Entry 6UU3 (X-ray diffraction, 4.00 A resolution (low resolution: residue-level contacts below are approximate; hydrogen-bond / salt-bridge calls are withheld)); this record covers chains CCC and DDD of the 9 polymer chains in the assembly.

== Chain CCC ==
Name: DNA-directed RNA polymerase subunit beta
Source organism: Escherichia coli
Notes: EC 2.7.7.6
UniProtKB: P0A8V4 (RPOB_ECO57); residue numbers follow UniProt; this construct covers 1-1342
Chain sequence (1342 residues; each row starts with the number of its first residue):
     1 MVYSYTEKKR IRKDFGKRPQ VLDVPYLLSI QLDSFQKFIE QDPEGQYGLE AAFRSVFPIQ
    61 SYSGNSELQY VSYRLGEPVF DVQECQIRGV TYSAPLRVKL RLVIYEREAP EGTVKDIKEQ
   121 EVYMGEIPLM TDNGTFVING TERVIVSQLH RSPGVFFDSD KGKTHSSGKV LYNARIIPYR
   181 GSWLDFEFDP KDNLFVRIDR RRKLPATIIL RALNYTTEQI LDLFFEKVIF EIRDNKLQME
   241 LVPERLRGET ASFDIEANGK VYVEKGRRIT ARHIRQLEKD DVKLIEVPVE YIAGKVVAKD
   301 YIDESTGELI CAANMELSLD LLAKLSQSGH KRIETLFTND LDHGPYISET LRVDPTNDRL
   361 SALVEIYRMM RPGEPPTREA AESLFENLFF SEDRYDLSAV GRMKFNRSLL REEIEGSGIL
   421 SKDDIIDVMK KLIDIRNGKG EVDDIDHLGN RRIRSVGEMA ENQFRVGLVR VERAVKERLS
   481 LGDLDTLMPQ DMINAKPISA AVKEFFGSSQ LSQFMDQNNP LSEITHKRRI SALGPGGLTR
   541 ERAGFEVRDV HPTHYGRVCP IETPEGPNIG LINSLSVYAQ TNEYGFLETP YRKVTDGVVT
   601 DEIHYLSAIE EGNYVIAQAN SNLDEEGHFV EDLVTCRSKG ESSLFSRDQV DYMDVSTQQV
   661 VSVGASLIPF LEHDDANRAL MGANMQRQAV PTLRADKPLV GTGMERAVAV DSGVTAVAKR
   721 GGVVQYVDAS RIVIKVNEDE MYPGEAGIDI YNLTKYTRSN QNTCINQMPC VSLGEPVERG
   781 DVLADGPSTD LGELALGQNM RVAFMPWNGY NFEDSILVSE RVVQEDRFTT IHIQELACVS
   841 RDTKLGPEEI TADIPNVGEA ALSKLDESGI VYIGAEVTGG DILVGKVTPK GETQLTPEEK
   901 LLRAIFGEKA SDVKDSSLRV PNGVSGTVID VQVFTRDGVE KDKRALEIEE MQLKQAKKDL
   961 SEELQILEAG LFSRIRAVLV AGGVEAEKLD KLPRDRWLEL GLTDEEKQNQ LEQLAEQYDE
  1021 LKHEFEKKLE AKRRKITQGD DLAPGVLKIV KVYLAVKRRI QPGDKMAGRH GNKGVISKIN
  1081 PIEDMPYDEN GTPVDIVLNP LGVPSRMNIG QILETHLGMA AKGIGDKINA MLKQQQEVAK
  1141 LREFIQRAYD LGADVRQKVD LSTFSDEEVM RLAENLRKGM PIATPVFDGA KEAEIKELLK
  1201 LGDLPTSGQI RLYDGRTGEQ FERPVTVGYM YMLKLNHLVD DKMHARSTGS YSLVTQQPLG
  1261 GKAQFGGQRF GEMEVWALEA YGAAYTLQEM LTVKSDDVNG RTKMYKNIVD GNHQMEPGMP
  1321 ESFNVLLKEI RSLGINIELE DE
Not modelled in the structure: 1
Ligand contacts:
  - CTP: R678, M681, D814, K1073, R1106
  - D4M ([(5R)-5-(5-methyl-2,4-dioxo-3,4-dihydropyrimidin-1(2h)-yl)-2,5-dihydrofuran-2-yl]methyl dihydrogen phosphate): E565, K1065, K1073
Swiss-Prot annotation at these positions:
  - modified residue (N6-acetyllysine): K1022, K1200

== Chain DDD ==
Name: DNA-directed RNA polymerase subunit beta'
Source organism: Escherichia coli
Notes: EC 2.7.7.6
UniProtKB: P0A8T7 (RPOC_ECOLI); residue numbers follow UniProt; this construct covers 1-1407
Chain sequence (1407 residues; each row starts with the number of its first residue):
     1 MKDLLKFLKA QTKTEEFDAI KIALASPDMI RSWSFGEVKK PETINYRTFK PERDGLFCAR
    61 IFGPVKDYEC LCGKYKRLKH RGVICEKCGV EVTQTKVRRE RMGHIELASP TAHIWFLKSL
   121 PSRIGLLLDM PLRDIERVLY FESYVVIEGG MTNLERQQIL TEEQYLDALE EFGDEFDAKM
   181 GAEAIQALLK SMDLEQECEQ LREELNETNS ETKRKKLTKR IKLLEAFVQS GNKPEWMILT
   241 VLPVLPPDLR PLVPLDGGRF ATSDLNDLYR RVINRNNRLK RLLDLAAPDI IVRNEKRMLQ
   301 EAVDALLDNG RRGRAITGSN KRPLKSLADM IKGKQGRFRQ NLLGKRVDYS GRSVITVGPY
   361 LRLHQCGLPK KMALELFKPF IYGKLELRGL ATTIKAAKKM VEREEAVVWD ILDEVIREHP
   421 VLLNRAPTLH RLGIQAFEPV LIEGKAIQLH PLVCAAYNAD FDGDQMAVHV PLTLEAQLEA
   481 RALMMSTNNI LSPANGEPII VPSQDVVLGL YYMTRDCVNA KGEGMVLTGP KEAERLYRSG
   541 LASLHARVKV RITEYEKDAN GELVAKTSLK DTTVGRAILW MIVPKGLPYS IVNQALGKKA
   601 ISKMLNTCYR ILGLKPTVIF ADQIMYTGFA YAARSGASVG IDDMVIPEKK HEIISEAEAE
   661 VAEIQEQFQS GLVTAGERYN KVIDIWAAAN DRVSKAMMDN LQTETVINRD GQEEKQVSFN
   721 SIYMMADSGA RGSAAQIRQL AGMRGLMAKP DGSIIETPIT ANFREGLNVL QYFISTHGAR
   781 KGLADTALKT ANSGYLTRRL VDVAQDLVVT EDDCGTHEGI MMTPVIEGGD VKEPLRDRVL
   841 GRVTAEDVLK PGTADILVPR NTLLHEQWCD LLEENSVDAV KVRSVVSCDT DFGVCAHCYG
   901 RDLARGHIIN KGEAIGVIAA QSIGEPGTQL TMRTFHIGGA ASRAAAESSI QVKNKGSIKL
   961 SNVKSVVNSS GKLVITSRNT ELKLIDEFGR TKESYKVPYG AVLAKGDGEQ VAGGETVANW
  1021 DPHTMPVITE VSGFVRFTDM IDGQTITRQT DELTGLSSLV VLDSAERTAG GKDLRPALKI
  1081 VDAQGNDVLI PGTDMPAQYF LPGKAIVQLE DGVQISSGDT LARIPQESGG TKDITGGLPR
  1141 VADLFEARRP KEPAILAEIS GIVSFGKETK GKRRLVITPV DGSDPYEEMI PKWRQLNVFE
  1201 GERVERGDVI SDGPEAPHDI LRLRGVHAVT RYIVNEVQDV YRLQGVKIND KHIEVIVRQM
  1261 LRKATIVNAG SSDFLEGEQV EYSRVKIANR ELEANGKVGA TYSRDLLGIT KASLATESFI
  1321 SAASFQETTR VLTEAAVAGK RDELRGLKEN VIVGRLIPAG TGYAYHQDRM RRRAAGEAPA
  1381 APQVTAEDAS ASLAELLNAG LGGSDNE
Not modelled in the structure: 1-14, 1377-1407
Bound ions: Zn2+ site 1: C72, C85, C88; Mg2+ site 1: D460, D462, D464 (together with CTP); Mg2+ site 2: D460, D462 (together with CTP); Zn2+ site 2: C814, C898
Ligand contacts:
  - CTP: R425, P427, N458, D460, D462, Q929, M932, R933, H936
  - D4M ([(5R)-5-(5-methyl-2,4-dioxo-3,4-dihydropyrimidin-1(2h)-yl)-2,5-dihydrofuran-2-yl]methyl dihydrogen phosphate): R425, D462, D464
Swiss-Prot annotation at these positions:
  - binding site (Zn(2+)): C70, C72, C85, C88, C814, C888, C895, C898
  - binding site (Mg(2+)): D460, D462, D464
  - modified residue: K983 (N6-acetyllysine)
  - mutagenesis: Q504 (Q504P: Resistant to antibiotics salinamide A and B), N690 (N690D: Resistant to antibiotics salinamide A and B), M697 (M697V: Resistant to antibiotics salinamide A and B), A735 (A735T: Resistant to antibiotics salinamide A and B), R738 (R738C/H/P/S: Resistant to antibiotics salinamide A and B), A748 (A748E: Resistant to antibiotics salinamide A and B), P758 (P758S/T: Resistant to antibiotics salinamide A and B), F763 (F763C: Resistant to antibiotics salinamide A and B), S775 (S775A: Resistant to antibiotics salinamide A and B), A779 (A779T/V: Resistant to antibiotics salinamide A and B), R780 (R780C: Resistant to antibiotics salinamide A and B), G782 (G782A/C: Resistant to antibiotics salinamide A and B), 1 further mutagenesis entry in UniProt

== Chain CCC / chain DDD interface ==
Residue-residue contacts (364; chain CCC residue first):
  S166(CCC) with K1151(DDD)
  S167(CCC) with S1064(DDD); A1065(DDD)
  G168(CCC) with A1065(DDD)
  K169(CCC) with A1065(DDD)
  R267(CCC) with R1048(DDD)
  R268(CCC) with D1042(DDD); R1048(DDD)
  F545(CCC) with K781(DDD); L788(DDD)
  R548(CCC) with R780(DDD); L788(DDD)
  D549(CCC) with P750(DDD); R780(DDD)
  V550(CCC) with F773(DDD); T776(DDD); H777(DDD); R780(DDD)
  H551(CCC) with F773(DDD)
  Y555(CCC) with F773(DDD)
  P560(CCC) with F773(DDD); T776(DDD); R780(DDD)
  I561(CCC) with Y772(DDD); T776(DDD)
  T563(CCC) with R780(DDD)
  E565(CCC) with L783(DDD)
  G566(CCC) with A787(DDD)
  I569(CCC) with L783(DDD); A784(DDD)
  Q618(CCC) with V769(DDD); L770(DDD)
  S642(CCC) with L770(DDD)
  T657(CCC) with V769(DDD)
  V660(CCC) with V769(DDD); F773(DDD)
  L671(CCC) with Y772(DDD)
  E672(CCC) with G766(DDD); L767(DDD)
  H673(CCC) with F763(DDD); R764(DDD); E765(DDD); G766(DDD)
  D674(CCC) with F763(DDD); Y772(DDD)
  D675(CCC) with R744(DDD); F763(DDD); Y772(DDD)
  A676(CCC) with Y772(DDD); S775(DDD)
  N677(CCC) with A779(DDD); L783(DDD); H936(DDD); G938(DDD)
  A679(CCC) with Y772(DDD)
  L680(CCC) with L783(DDD)
  F804(CCC) with A637(DDD); S638(DDD)
  M805(CCC) with A637(DDD)
  P806(CCC) with D505(DDD); L508(DDD); A632(DDD); A637(DDD)
  W807(CCC) with D505(DDD)
  N808(CCC) with P359(DDD); F629(DDD); A630(DDD); A633(DDD)
  G809(CCC) with V357(DDD); P359(DDD); D505(DDD); F629(DDD)
  N811(CCC) with D505(DDD)
  F812(CCC) with V357(DDD); P451(DDD); C454(DDD); F461(DDD); S503(DDD); Q504(DDD)
  E813(CCC) with A459(DDD); D460(DDD); F461(DDD); R731(DDD)
  D814(CCC) with D460(DDD)
  S815(CCC) with V357(DDD)
  R841(CCC) with D256(DDD); G257(DDD)
  K844(CCC) with F49(DDD)
  Q894(CCC) with E69(DDD)
  P1062(CCC) with A446(DDD)
  G1063(CCC) with V354(DDD); T356(DDD); A446(DDD)
  K1065(CCC) with D462(DDD)
  K1073(CCC) with D462(DDD)
  G1074(CCC) with F461(DDD); D462(DDD)
  V1075(CCC) with V354(DDD); I355(DDD); T356(DDD); F461(DDD); D462(DDD); G463(DDD)
  I1076(CCC) with T356(DDD)
  S1077(CCC) with T356(DDD)
  N1099(CCC) with Q504(DDD); D505(DDD)
  P1100(CCC) with A637(DDD); V639(DDD); M725(DDD)
  L1101(CCC) with Q504(DDD); M725(DDD); A730(DDD); R731(DDD)
  P1104(CCC) with M725(DDD); Q736(DDD); L740(DDD)
  S1105(CCC) with R731(DDD); Q736(DDD)
  R1106(CCC) with D460(DDD); R731(DDD)
  M1107(CCC) with Q736(DDD); Q739(DDD); L740(DDD); R744(DDD); F763(DDD); I937(DDD)
  I1109(CCC) with I641(DDD); M644(DDD); L740(DDD)
  I1112(CCC) with V639(DDD); I641(DDD)
  L1113(CCC) with I641(DDD)
  H1116(CCC) with I641(DDD)
  F1187(CCC) with L767(DDD); N768(DDD); V769(DDD); Y772(DDD)
  E1192(CCC) with I641(DDD); D642(DDD); R764(DDD)
  K1196(CCC) with D642(DDD)
  E1219(CCC) with R634(DDD)
  F1221(CCC) with A633(DDD); R634(DDD); S635(DDD)
  E1222(CCC) with Y512(DDD); Y537(DDD); R634(DDD); S635(DDD)
  R1223(CCC) with Y512(DDD); S635(DDD); G636(DDD); A637(DDD); F719(DDD); S721(DDD); M724(DDD)
  P1224(CCC) with S638(DDD)
  V1225(CCC) with G636(DDD); S638(DDD)
  T1226(CCC) with S638(DDD); V639(DDD); G640(DDD)
  V1239(CCC) with S353(DDD); K445(DDD); A446(DDD)
  D1240(CCC) with K445(DDD)
  K1242(CCC) with Q465(DDD)
  M1243(CCC) with R352(DDD); M372(DDD); K445(DDD)
  H1244(CCC) with G351(DDD); R352(DDD); M372(DDD)
  A1245(CCC) with S350(DDD); G351(DDD); M372(DDD); E375(DDD)
  R1246(CCC) with D348(DDD); Y349(DDD); S350(DDD); L376(DDD)
  S1247(CCC) with D348(DDD); Y349(DDD); E375(DDD); L376(DDD); K378(DDD)
  T1248(CCC) with D348(DDD); Y349(DDD)
  Y1251(CCC) with D348(DDD)
  L1253(CCC) with R99(DDD); P251(DDD); V253(DDD)
  V1254(CCC) with R99(DDD); D248(DDD); R337(DDD)
  T1255(CCC) with N341(DDD)
  Q1256(CCC) with R99(DDD)
  Q1257(CCC) with N341(DDD); K345(DDD); R346(DDD)
  P1258(CCC) with R346(DDD); V347(DDD)
  L1259(CCC) with R346(DDD)
  G1260(CCC) with R346(DDD)
  G1267(CCC) with R346(DDD); V347(DDD); S350(DDD)
  Q1268(CCC) with R346(DDD); V347(DDD); S350(DDD); G351(DDD); R352(DDD)
  R1269(CCC) with R339(DDD); Q340(DDD); G344(DDD); K345(DDD); R346(DDD)
  F1270(CCC) with G344(DDD); K345(DDD); V347(DDD); H469(DDD)
  E1272(CCC) with R339(DDD); L343(DDD); R798(DDD); K1348(DDD)
  M1273(CCC) with T428(DDD)
  E1274(CCC) with N424(DDD); T428(DDD); I434(DDD)
  V1275(CCC) with L343(DDD)
  W1276(CCC) with R798(DDD); V801(DDD); V917(DDD); Q921(DDD); K1348(DDD)
  A1277(CCC) with T428(DDD); R431(DDD); I434(DDD); Q921(DDD)
  L1278(CCC) with M484(DDD)
  E1279(CCC) with A914(DDD); L1347(DDD)
  A1280(CCC) with R431(DDD); E913(DDD); V917(DDD); I918(DDD); Q921(DDD)
  Y1281(CCC) with R431(DDD); L432(DDD); I434(DDD); M484(DDD); N489(DDD)
  G1282(CCC) with L483(DDD); A1359(DDD); G1360(DDD); T1361(DDD)
  A1283(CCC) with E479(DDD); M484(DDD); I1357(DDD)
  A1284(CCC) with E479(DDD); L1356(DDD); I1357(DDD); T1361(DDD); G1362(DDD)
  Y1285(CCC) with E475(DDD); E479(DDD); T1361(DDD)
  T1286(CCC) with L422(DDD); A476(DDD); E479(DDD)
  L1287(CCC) with V1351(DDD); I1357(DDD)
  Q1288(CCC) with G1354(DDD); R1355(DDD); L1356(DDD)
  E1289(CCC) with P471(DDD); L472(DDD); T473(DDD); A476(DDD)
  M1290(CCC) with K345(DDD); V347(DDD); H469(DDD)
  L1291(CCC) with K345(DDD); V1351(DDD)
  V1293(CCC) with D348(DDD)
  K1294(CCC) with V347(DDD); D348(DDD); V470(DDD); L472(DDD)
  S1295(CCC) with K345(DDD); R346(DDD); V347(DDD)
  D1296(CCC) with K345(DDD)
  M1304(CCC) with L472(DDD)
  Y1305(CCC) with Y349(DDD); P379(DDD); Y382(DDD)
  I1308(CCC) with P379(DDD); F380(DDD); L472(DDD)
  V1309(CCC) with P379(DDD); Y382(DDD); G383(DDD)
  H1313(CCC) with F380(DDD); L472(DDD); T473(DDD); L474(DDD); Q477(DDD)
  Q1314(CCC) with T473(DDD)
  M1315(CCC) with T473(DDD)
  M1319(CCC) with E15(DDD); F17(DDD); V1353(DDD)
  P1320(CCC) with K345(DDD); V1353(DDD); G1354(DDD)
  E1321(CCC) with R99(DDD)
  S1322(CCC) with N341(DDD); L342(DDD)
  F1323(CCC) with I20(DDD); I1352(DDD)
  V1325(CCC) with L249(DDD); R337(DDD)
  L1326(CCC) with F338(DDD); L342(DDD)
  K1328(CCC) with E100(DDD); M102(DDD); L249(DDD)
  E1329(CCC) with M330(DDD); R337(DDD)
  I1330(CCC) with I331(DDD)
  R1331(CCC) with W33(DDD); P243(DDD)
  S1332(CCC) with M102(DDD); P243(DDD); L245(DDD); L327(DDD)
  L1333(CCC) with H113(DDD); W115(DDD); L307(DDD); L327(DDD)
  G1334(CCC) with A25(DDD)
  I1335(CCC) with I22(DDD); A23(DDD); W115(DDD)
  N1336(CCC) with K21(DDD); I22(DDD); A23(DDD)
  I1337(CCC) with I20(DDD); K21(DDD)
  E1338(CCC) with I20(DDD); K21(DDD)
  L1339(CCC) with F17(DDD); A19(DDD)
  E1340(CCC) with F17(DDD); D18(DDD); A19(DDD); K21(DDD); R1341(DDD)
  D1341(CCC) with D18(DDD)
  E1342(CCC) with E16(DDD); D18(DDD); G1376(DDD)
Interface residues without a listed pair, chain CCC (168 interface residues in all): R272, D340, P552, H554, C559, N573, R637, R678, Y810, P1044, Q1061, G1102, V1103, Q1209, F1265, G1271, T1292, R1301, N1312
Interface residues without a listed pair, chain DDD (194 interface residues in all): L24, M29, R47, K66, K76, V244, Y269, A328, Y360, K371, I394, Q435, A467, D643, I722, G732, D785, K789, F935, L1053, T1054, T1068, K1072, A1336

== Summary ==
The interface between chain CCC and chain DDD involves 168 residues on one side and 194 on the other. CTP and
compound D4M are bound between chain CCC and chain DDD.
Chain CCC is DNA-directed RNA polymerase subunit beta and chain DDD is DNA-directed RNA polymerase subunit
beta', both from Escherichia coli; the structure, E. coli sigma-S transcription initiation complex with a 4-nt
RNA and a CTP ("Old" crystal soaked ..., was determined by X-ray diffraction together with 6UTV, 6UTW, 6UTX,
6UTY, 6UTZ, 6UU0 and 11 further entries from the same study.
